PDB entry 2XTE | X-ray diffraction, 3.90 A resolution | chains I and J of the 4 polymer chains in the assembly

Chain I (and J):
Name: F-box-like/wd repeat-containing protein TBL1X
From: Homo sapiens
Notes: fragment: n-terminal tetramerisation domain, residues 1-90; chain J of this document is another copy of the same molecule, construct and numbering; everything in this record applies to it too
Reference sequence: O60907 (TBL1X_HUMAN); numbering as in UniProt (aligned over 1-90)
Chain sequence (90 residues; numbered 1 to 90; the number before each row is that of its first residue):
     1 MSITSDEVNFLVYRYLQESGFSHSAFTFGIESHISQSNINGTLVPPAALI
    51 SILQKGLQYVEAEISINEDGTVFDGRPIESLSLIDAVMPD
Unresolved in the structure: 1, 68-90
Reported in the primary citation:
  - mutagenesis - V60N: abolished signaling
  - mutagenesis - V60N: decreased binding to SMRT-GPS2 chimera

How chain I and chain J interact:
Residue-residue contacts (57):
  Ser2(I) - Gln54(J)
  Ser2(I) - Glu61(J)  hydrogen bond
  Ile3(I) - Gln54(J)
  Ile3(I) - Leu57(J)  hydrophobic
  Val8(I) - Tyr15(J)
  Val8(I) - Leu53(J)  hydrophobic
  Asn9(I) - Tyr15(J)  hydrogen bond
  Asn9(I) - Phe21(J)
  Leu11(I) - Leu53(J)  hydrophobic
  Val12(I) - Val12(J)  hydrophobic
  Val12(I) - Leu49(J)  hydrophobic
  Tyr15(I) - Ser5(J)
  Tyr15(I) - Val8(J)
  Tyr15(I) - Asn9(J)  hydrogen bond
  Leu16(I) - Phe28(J)  hydrophobic
  Phe21(I) - Asn9(J)
  Phe21(I) - Phe28(J)  hydrophobic
  Phe21(I) - Glu31(J)
  Phe21(I) - Ser32(J)
  Ser22(I) - Glu31(J)  hydrogen bond (backbone-side chain)
  His23(I) - Thr27(J)
  His23(I) - Glu31(J)  hydrogen bond (backbone-side chain)
  Ser24(I) - Thr27(J)
  Ser24(I) - Phe28(J)  hydrogen bond (side chain-backbone)
  Ser24(I) - Glu31(J)  hydrogen bond
  Thr27(I) - His23(J)
  Thr27(I) - Ser24(J)
  Thr27(I) - Thr27(J)
  Phe28(I) - Leu16(J)  hydrophobic
  Phe28(I) - Phe21(J)  hydrophobic
  Phe28(I) - Ser24(J)  hydrogen bond (backbone-side chain)
  Glu31(I) - Phe21(J)
  Glu31(I) - Ser22(J)  hydrogen bond (side chain-backbone)
  Glu31(I) - His23(J)  hydrogen bond (side chain-backbone)
  Glu31(I) - Ser24(J)  hydrogen bond
  Ser32(I) - Phe21(J)
  Leu49(I) - Val12(J)  hydrophobic
  Leu49(I) - Leu53(J)  hydrophobic
  Ile52(I) - Leu53(J)
  Ile52(I) - Gly56(J)
  Ile52(I) - Leu57(J)  hydrophobic
  Leu53(I) - Val8(J)  hydrophobic
  Leu53(I) - Leu49(J)  hydrophobic
  Leu53(I) - Ile52(J)  hydrophobic
  Leu53(I) - Leu53(J)  hydrophobic
  Gln54(I) - Ser2(J)  hydrogen bond
  Gln54(I) - Ile3(J)
  Lys55(I) - Tyr59(J)
  Lys55(I) - Val60(J)
  Gly56(I) - Ile52(J)
  Gly56(I) - Lys55(J)
  Gly56(I) - Gly56(J)
  Tyr59(I) - Lys55(J)  hydrogen bond (backbone-side chain)
  Tyr59(I) - Gln58(J)
  Tyr59(I) - Tyr59(J)  hydrophobic
  Val60(I) - Lys55(J)
  Glu63(I) - Lys55(J)  salt bridge
Other interface residues (no listed pair), chain I (29 interface residues in all): Ser5, Gly20, Leu57, Gln58
Other interface residues (no listed pair), chain J (29 interface residues in all): Gly20, Glu63

Summary:
Chain I and chain J each contribute 29 residues to their interface, with 13 hydrogen bonds and 1 salt bridge.
Polar pairs include Glu63(I)-Lys55(J), Ser2(I)-Glu61(J) and Asn9(I)-Tyr15(J). The paper reports that V60N of
chain I abolishes signaling; V60N of chain I reduces binding to SMRT-GPS2 chimera.
Chain I and chain J are both F-box-like/wd repeat-containing protein TBL1X (Homo sapiens); the structure,
Structure of the TBL1 tetramerisation domain, was determined by X-ray diffraction (same publication as 2XTC
and 2XTD).
